Entry 3FS4 (X-ray diffraction, 2.22 A resolution); this record covers chains B and D of the 4 polymer chains in the assembly.

== Chain B (and D) ==
Protein: Hemoglobin subunit beta
From: Struthio camelus
Notes: chain D of this document is another copy of the same molecule, construct and numbering; everything in this record applies to it too
Reference sequence: P02123 (HBB_STRCA); numbering as in UniProt (aligned over 1-146)
Amino-acid sequence (146 residues; row label = number of the first residue in the row):
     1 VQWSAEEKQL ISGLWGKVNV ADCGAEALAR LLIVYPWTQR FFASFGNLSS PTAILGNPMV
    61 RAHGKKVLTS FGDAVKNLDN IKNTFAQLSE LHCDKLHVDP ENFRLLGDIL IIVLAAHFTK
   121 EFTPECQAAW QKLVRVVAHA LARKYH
Ion coordination: heme Fe: His-92 (together with oxygen molecule)
Residues lining bound ligands: heme / oxygen molecule: Leu-28, Leu-31, Thr-38, Phe-41, Phe-42, Ser-44, Phe-45, His-63, Lys-66, Val-67, Ser-70, Phe-71, Phe-85, Leu-88, Leu-91, His-92, Leu-96, Val-98, Asn-102, Phe-103, Leu-106, Val-137, Leu-141

== Interface between chain B and chain D ==
Residue-residue contacts (4; chain B residue first):
  Val-1(B) with His-146(D)
  His-139(B) with His-146(D)
  His-146(B) with Val-1(D), hydrogen bond (backbone-backbone); His-139(D)
Other interface residues (no listed pair), chain B (4 interface residues in all): Tyr-145
Other interface residues (no listed pair), chain D (4 interface residues in all): Arg-135

== In short ==
Chain B and chain D each contribute 4 residues to their interface; the contacts include 1 hydrogen bond. The
hydrogen-bonded pair His-146(B)/Val-1(D) is a backbone contact. Ligands of chain B: heme / oxygen molecule.
Chain B and chain D are both Hemoglobin subunit beta (Struthio camelus); the structure, Crystal structure
determination of Ostrich hemoglobin at 2.2 Angstrom resolution, was determined by X-ray diffraction, deposited
together with 6ZMX and 6ZMY.
